7LFW - chains A and B of the 4 polymer chains in the assembly; structure by electron microscopy, 2.90 A resolution.

[Chain A (and B)]
Protein: cGMP-gated cation channel alpha-1
From: Homo sapiens
Notes: chain B of this document is another copy of the same molecule, construct and numbering; everything in this record applies to it too
UniProt: P29973 (CNGA1_HUMAN); residue numbers follow UniProt; this construct covers 144-690
Sequence (560 residues; row label = number of the first residue in the row):
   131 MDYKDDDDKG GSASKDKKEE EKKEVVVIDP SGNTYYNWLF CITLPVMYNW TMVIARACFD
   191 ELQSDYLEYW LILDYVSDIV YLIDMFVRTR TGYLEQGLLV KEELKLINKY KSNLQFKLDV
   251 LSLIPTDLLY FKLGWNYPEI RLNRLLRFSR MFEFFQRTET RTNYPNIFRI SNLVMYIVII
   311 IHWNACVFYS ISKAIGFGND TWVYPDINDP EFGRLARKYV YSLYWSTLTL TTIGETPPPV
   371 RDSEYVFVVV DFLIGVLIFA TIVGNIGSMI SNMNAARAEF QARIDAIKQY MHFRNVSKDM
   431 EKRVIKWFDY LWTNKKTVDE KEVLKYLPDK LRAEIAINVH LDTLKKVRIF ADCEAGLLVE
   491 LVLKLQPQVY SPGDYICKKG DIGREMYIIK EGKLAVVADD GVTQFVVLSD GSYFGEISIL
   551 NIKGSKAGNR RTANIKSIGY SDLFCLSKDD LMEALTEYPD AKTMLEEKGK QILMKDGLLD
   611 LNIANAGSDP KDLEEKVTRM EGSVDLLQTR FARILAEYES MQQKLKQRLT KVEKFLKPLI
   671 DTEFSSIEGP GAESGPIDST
Unresolved in the structure: 131-155, 606-690
Construct notes: initiating methionine (131); expression tag (132-143)
UniProt features mapped onto this chain:
  - binding site (3',5'-cyclic GMP): Gly541
Bound ions: Ca2+: Ile363 (shared with Ile363(B) of chain B; 1 residue of chain C; 1 residue of chain D)
Small-molecule neighbours: cyclic guanosine monophosphate (PCG): Cys507, Val526, Val536, Leu538, Tyr543, Phe544, Gly545, Glu546, Ile547, Ser548, Arg560, Arg561, Thr562, Ala563, Ile565, Ile602
From the paper describing this entry:
  - conformationally variable residues (helix shift): Gly385, Phe389, Val393
  - Ca2+ coordination: Ile363
  - Ca2+ coordination through a water molecule: Thr362
  - Ca2+ coordination through a water molecule: Glu365 (proposed by the authors, not directly observed)

[Chain A / chain B interface]
Residue-residue contacts (102; chain A residue first):
  Val304(A) - Leu387(B)  hydrophobic
  Ile307(A) - Leu387(B)  hydrophobic
  Ile311(A) - Leu383(B)  hydrophobic
  Glu341(A) - Val370(B)
  Phe342(A) - Tyr375(B)
  Arg344(A) - Asp372(B)  salt bridge
  Ala346(A) - Asp372(B)
  Arg347(A) - Val370(B)  hydrogen bond (side chain-backbone)
  Arg347(A) - Arg371(B)
  Arg347(A) - Asp372(B)  salt bridge
  Arg347(A) - Tyr375(B)
  Val350(A) - Asp372(B)
  Val350(A) - Tyr375(B)  hydrophobic
  Val350(A) - Val376(B)  hydrophobic
  Tyr351(A) - Tyr375(B)
  Leu353(A) - Val379(B)  hydrophobic
  Tyr354(A) - Pro368(B)
  Tyr354(A) - Pro369(B)
  Tyr354(A) - Tyr375(B)  hydrophobic
  Tyr354(A) - Val378(B)  hydrophobic
  Tyr354(A) - Val379(B)  hydrophobic
  Thr357(A) - Val379(B)
  Thr357(A) - Phe382(B)
  Thr357(A) - Leu383(B)
  Leu358(A) - Phe382(B)  hydrophobic
  Thr361(A) - Val386(B)
  Ile363(A) - Thr362(B)
  Ile363(A) - Ile363(B)
  Ile363(A) - Gly364(B)
  Ile363(A) - Phe382(B)  hydrophobic
  Glu365(A) - Ile363(B)
  Glu365(A) - Gly364(B)
  Glu365(A) - Glu365(B)
  Val393(A) - Val386(B)  hydrophobic
  Val393(A) - Leu387(B)  hydrophobic
  Val393(A) - Ala390(B)  hydrophobic
  Ile396(A) - Thr391(B)
  Ile400(A) - Thr391(B)
  Ile400(A) - Asn395(B)
  Arg407(A) - Gln286(B)
  Arg407(A) - Glu289(B)  salt bridge
  Gln411(A) - Glu289(B)  hydrogen bond (side chain-backbone)
  Gln411(A) - Thr290(B)  hydrogen bond
  Gln411(A) - Arg299(B)
  Arg413(A) - Tyr456(B)
  Ile414(A) - Thr290(B)
  Asp415(A) - Pro295(B)
  Asp415(A) - Arg299(B)  salt bridge
  Ala416(A) - Val453(B)
  Ile417(A) - Val453(B)
  Ile417(A) - Leu454(B)  hydrophobic
  Ile417(A) - Leu457(B)  hydrophobic
  Lys418(A) - Glu289(B)  hydrogen bond (side chain-backbone)
  Lys418(A) - Thr290(B)  hydrogen bond (side chain-backbone)
  Lys418(A) - Thr292(B)  hydrogen bond (side chain-backbone)
  Lys418(A) - Pro295(B)
  Tyr420(A) - Glu450(B)  hydrogen bond
  Tyr420(A) - Leu454(B)  hydrophobic
  Tyr420(A) - Ile465(B)  hydrophobic
  Tyr420(A) - Val469(B)
  Met421(A) - Ile465(B)  hydrophobic
  His422(A) - Asn293(B)  hydrogen bond
  Phe423(A) - Lys445(B)
  Arg424(A) - Val469(B)
  Val426(A) - Ile465(B)  hydrophobic
  Val426(A) - Asn468(B)
  Val426(A) - Val469(B)  hydrophobic
  Ser427(A) - Asn468(B)  hydrogen bond
  Met430(A) - Glu464(B)
  Met430(A) - Ile465(B)  hydrogen bond (side chain-backbone)
  Met430(A) - Asn468(B)
  Glu431(A) - Asn293(B)
  Lys432(A) - Asn163(B)  hydrogen bond
  Arg433(A) - Leu461(B)
  Arg433(A) - Glu464(B)
  Val434(A) - Leu457(B)  hydrophobic
  Val434(A) - Leu461(B)  hydrophobic
  Ile435(A) - Arg291(B)
  Lys436(A) - Ser161(B)
  Trp437(A) - Pro458(B)
  Trp437(A) - Leu461(B)  hydrophobic
  Phe438(A) - Leu457(B)  hydrophobic
  Asp439(A) - Arg287(B)  salt bridge
  Asp439(A) - Thr290(B)
  Tyr440(A) - Leu224(B)  hydrophobic
  Trp442(A) - Gln286(B)  hydrogen bond
  Asn444(A) - Leu224(B)
  Asp504(A) - Lys460(B)
  Tyr505(A) - Lys460(B)
  Asp511(A) - Glu490(B)
  Ile512(A) - Glu583(B)
  Arg514(A) - Glu583(B)  salt bridge
  Glu521(A) - Gln226(B)  hydrogen bond (side chain-backbone)
  Gly522(A) - Gln226(B)
  Lys523(A) - Gln226(B)
  Lys523(A) - Leu228(B)
  Asp540(A) - Gln226(B)  hydrogen bond
  Ile568(A) - Leu228(B)
  Gly569(A) - Gly227(B)
  Gly569(A) - Leu228(B)
  Tyr570(A) - Leu224(B)  hydrophobic
  Tyr570(A) - Gly227(B)  hydrogen bond (backbone-backbone)
Interface residues without a listed pair, chain A (65 interface residues in all): Phe389, Glu409, Tyr500, Gly510, Arg560
Interface residues without a listed pair, chain B (53 interface residues in all): Glu225, Asn444, Glu587

[Summary]
The interface between chain A and chain B involves 65 residues on one side and 53 on the other, with 15
hydrogen bonds and 6 salt bridges. Polar pairs include Arg344(A)-Asp372(B), Arg347(A)-Asp372(B) and
Arg407(A)-Glu289(B). Chain A binds cyclic guanosine monophosphate. From the paper: water-mediated Ca2+
coordination by Thr362(A) and Glu365(A); Ca2+ coordination by Ile363(A).
Both chains are cGMP-gated cation channel alpha-1 (Homo sapiens). Entry 7LFW (Cryo-EM structure of human
cGMP-bound open CNGA1 channel in K+/Ca2+) was determined by electron microscopy, deposited together with 7LFT,
7LFX, 7LFY and 7LG1.
